Entry 2LXM (solution NMR); this record covers chains A and B.

== Chain A ==
Name: Vacuolar protein sorting-associated protein VTA1 homolog
From: Homo sapiens
Reference sequence: Q9NP79 (VTA1_HUMAN); residue numbers follow UniProt; this construct covers 1-168
Sequence (168 residues; numbered 1 to 168; the number before each row is that of its first residue):
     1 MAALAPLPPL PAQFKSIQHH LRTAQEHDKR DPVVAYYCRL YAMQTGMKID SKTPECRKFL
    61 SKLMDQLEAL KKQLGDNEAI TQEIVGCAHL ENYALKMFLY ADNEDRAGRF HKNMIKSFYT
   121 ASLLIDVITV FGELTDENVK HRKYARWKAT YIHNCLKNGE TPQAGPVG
Disordered / not traced: 164-168
UniProt features mapped onto this chain:
  - modified residue: Ala2 (N-acetylalanine)
What the authors report for this chain:
  - mutagenesis - M64A (>50-fold): decreased binding to CHMP1B(169-199)
  - mutagenesis - M64A: decreased binding to ESCRT-III MIM1 elements
  - specificity-determining residues: Asp126, Arg142, Arg146 (proposed by the authors, not directly observed)
  - mutagenesis - W147D: decreased binding to Endogenous CHMP5 and VPS4A

== Chain B ==
Name: Charged multivesicular body protein 5
From: Homo sapiens
Reference sequence: Q9NZZ3 (CHMP5_HUMAN); residues 139-195 here = UniProt positions 139-195
Sequence (59 residues; numbered 137 to 195; the number before each row is that of its first residue):
   137 GHMEDANEIQ EALSRSYGTP ELDEDDLEAE LDALGDELLA DEDSSYLDEA ASAPAIPEG
Disordered / not traced: 137-153, 190-195
Sequence notes: expression tag (137-138)
What the authors report for this chain:
  - mutagenesis - L167D/L170D (>8000-fold): decreased binding to Vacuolar protein sorting-associated protein VTA1 homolog (chain A)
  - mutagenesis - L163D/L167D/L170D/L174D: abolished binding to Vacuolar protein sorting-associated protein VTA1 homolog (chain A)
  - mutagenesis - L163D/L167D/L170D/L174D: decreased binding to VPS4A and endogenous LIP5

== Chain A / chain B interface ==
Contacting residue pairs (35; chain A residue first):
  Lys15(A) - Asp168(B)
  Gln18(A) - Leu175(B)
  His19(A) - Gly171(B)
  His19(A) - Leu174(B)
  His19(A) - Leu175(B)
  Arg22(A) - Glu178(B)
  Glu26(A) - Glu178(B)
  Glu26(A) - Leu183(B)
  Arg30(A) - Asp184(B)
  Tyr93(A) - Ala187(B)
  Lys96(A) - Ser188(B)
  Lys96(A) - Ala189(B)
  Met97(A) - Ala186(B)
  Tyr100(A) - Glu185(B)
  Lys112(A) - Tyr182(B)
  Asn113(A) - Tyr182(B)
  Ile115(A) - Leu170(B)
  Lys116(A) - Leu174(B)
  Lys116(A) - Ser180(B)
  Tyr119(A) - Leu167(B)
  Tyr119(A) - Leu170(B)
  Tyr119(A) - Leu174(B)
  Tyr144(A) - Gly154(B)
  Tyr144(A) - Thr155(B)
  Arg146(A) - Leu167(B)
  Trp147(A) - Thr155(B)
  Trp147(A) - Pro156(B)
  Trp147(A) - Leu158(B)
  Thr150(A) - Leu163(B)
  Thr150(A) - Glu166(B)
  Thr150(A) - Leu167(B)
  His153(A) - Leu170(B)
  His153(A) - Glu173(B)
  Asn154(A) - Glu166(B)
  Lys157(A) - Glu173(B)
Other interface residues (no listed pair), chain A (23 interface residues in all): Ala149
Other interface residues (no listed pair), chain B (25 interface residues in all): Glu164, Asp177
The authors on this interface:
  - interface residues, chain A: Lys15(A), His19(A), Arg22(A), Tyr93(A), Lys96(A), Met97(A), Tyr100(A), Lys112(A), Ile115(A), Lys116(A), Tyr119(A), Arg146(A), Trp147(A), Thr150(A), His153(A), Lys157(A)
  - interface residues, chain B: Thr155(B), Leu163(B), Leu167(B), Leu170(B), Leu174(B)

== In short ==
Chain A and chain B form an interface of 23 and 25 residues respectively. The paper reports that M64A of chain
A reduces binding to CHMP1B(169-199); interface residues Lys15(A), His19(A) and Thr155(B) among others; 4
substitutions were tested in all.
Here chain A is Vacuolar protein sorting-associated protein VTA1 homolog and chain B is Charged multivesicular
body protein 5, both from Homo sapiens. Entry 2LXM (Lip5-chmp5) was determined by solution NMR.
